PDB entry 4RUA | X-ray diffraction, 3.07 A resolution | chains A and P of the 3 polymer chains in the assembly

# Chain A
Molecule: DNA polymerase IV
Source organism: Sulfolobus solfataricus P2
Notes: EC 2.7.7.7
UniProtKB: Q97W02 (DPO4_SULSO); numbering as in UniProt (aligned over 1-341)
Chain sequence (341 residues; each row starts with the number of its first residue):
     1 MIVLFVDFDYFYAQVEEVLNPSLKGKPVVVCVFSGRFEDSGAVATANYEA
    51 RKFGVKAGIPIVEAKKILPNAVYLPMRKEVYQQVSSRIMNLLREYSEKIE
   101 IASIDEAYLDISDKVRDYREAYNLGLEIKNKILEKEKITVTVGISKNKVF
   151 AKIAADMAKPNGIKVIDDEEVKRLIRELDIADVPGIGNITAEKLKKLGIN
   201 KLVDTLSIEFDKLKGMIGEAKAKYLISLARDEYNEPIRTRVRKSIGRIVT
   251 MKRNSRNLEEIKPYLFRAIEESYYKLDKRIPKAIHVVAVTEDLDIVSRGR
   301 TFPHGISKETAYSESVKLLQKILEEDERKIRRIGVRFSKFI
Bound ions: Ca2+ site 1: Asp7, Phe8, Asp105 (together with 2'-deoxyadenosine 5'-triphosphate); Ca2+ site 2: Glu106 (together with 2'-deoxyadenosine 5'-triphosphate); Ca2+ site 3: Ala181, Ile186
Residues lining bound ligands: 2'-deoxyadenosine 5'-triphosphate (DTP): Asp7, Phe8, Asp9, Tyr10, Phe11, Tyr12, Val43, Ala44, Thr45, Tyr48, Arg51, Ala57, Gly58, Ile104, Asp105, Glu106, Lys159
Curated features (UniProtKB/Swiss-Prot):
  - active site: Glu106
  - binding site (Mg(2+)): Asp7, Asp105
  - site: Tyr12 (Substrate discrimination)
  - mutagenesis: Asp105 to Glu106 (Loss of function)

# Chain P
Molecule: Nucleic acids Primar: GGGGGAAGGATTC
Sequence (13 nucleotides; each row starts with the number of its first residue):
   501 GGGGGAAGGATTC

# Interface between chain A and chain P
Contacting residue pairs (24; chain A residue first):
  Lys152(A) with DC513(P), phosphate contact
  Val183(A) with DC513(P), phosphate contact
  Pro184(A) with DC513(P), phosphate contact
  Gly185(A) with DT512(P), sugar contact; DC513(P), hydrogen bond to the phosphate
  Ile186(A) with DT512(P), phosphate contact; DC513(P), hydrogen bond to the phosphate
  Gly187(A) with DT512(P), hydrogen bond to the phosphate; DC513(P), phosphate contact
  Ile189(A) with DT511(P), phosphate contact; DT512(P), phosphate contact
  Thr190(A) with DT511(P), hydrogen bond to the phosphate; DT512(P), hydrogen bond to the phosphate
  Lys193(A) with DT511(P), salt bridge to the phosphate
  Val296(A) with DG509(P), phosphate contact
  Ser297(A) with DG508(P), phosphate contact; DG509(P), hydrogen bond to the phosphate
  Arg298(A) with DG508(P), salt bridge to the phosphate; DG509(P), salt bridge to the phosphate
  Gly299(A) with DG508(P), hydrogen bond to the phosphate
  Arg300(A) with DA507(P), phosphate contact
  Thr301(A) with DA507(P), hydrogen bond to the phosphate
  Lys321(A) with DG508(P), salt bridge to the phosphate
  Lys339(A) with DA506(P), salt bridge to the phosphate
Other interface residues (no listed pair), chain A (21 interface residues in all): Glu106, Asn188, Lys221, Ile295

# In short
Chain A and chain P form an interface of 21 and 7 residues respectively; the contacts include 8 hydrogen bonds
and 5 salt bridges. Polar contacts include Gly185(A)-DC513(P), Ile186(A)-DC513(P) and Gly187(A)-DT512(P).
Ligands of chain A: 2'-deoxyadenosine 5'-triphosphate.
Chain A is DNA polymerase IV (Sulfolobus solfataricus P2) and chain P is Nucleic acids Primar: GGGGGAAGGATTC;
the structure, Crystal structure of Y-family DNA polymerase Dpo4 bypassing a MeFapy-dG adduct, was determined
by X-ray diffraction together with 4RU9 and 4RUC from the same study.
